1V0J - chains A and C; structure by X-ray diffraction, 2.25 A resolution.

== Chain A (and C) ==
Name: Udp-galactopyranose mutase
From: Mycobacterium tuberculosis
Notes: EC 5.4.99.9; chain C of this document is another copy of the same molecule, construct and numbering; everything in this record applies to it too
Reference sequence: O06934 (O06934); residue numbers follow UniProt; this construct covers 1-399
Amino-acid sequence (399 residues; numbered 1 to 399; the number before each row is that of its first residue):
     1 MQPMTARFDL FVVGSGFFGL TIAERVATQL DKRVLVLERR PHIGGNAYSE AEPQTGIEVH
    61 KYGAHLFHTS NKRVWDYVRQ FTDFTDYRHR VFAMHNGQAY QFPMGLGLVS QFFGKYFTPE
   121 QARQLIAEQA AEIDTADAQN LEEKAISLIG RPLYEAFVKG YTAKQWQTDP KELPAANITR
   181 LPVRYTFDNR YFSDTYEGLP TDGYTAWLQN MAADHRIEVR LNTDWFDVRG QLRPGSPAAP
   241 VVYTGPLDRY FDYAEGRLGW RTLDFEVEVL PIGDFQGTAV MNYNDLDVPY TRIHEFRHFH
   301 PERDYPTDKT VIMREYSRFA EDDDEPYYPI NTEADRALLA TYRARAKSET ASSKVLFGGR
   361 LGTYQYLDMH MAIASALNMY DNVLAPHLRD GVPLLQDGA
Unresolved in the structure: 1-3, 138-141, 396-399
Ligand contacts: FAD (flavin-adenine dinucleotide): Val13, Gly14, Ser15, Gly16, Phe17, Phe18, Gly19, Leu37, Glu38, Arg39, Arg40, Gly44, Gly45, Asn46, Ala47, Tyr62, Gly63, Ala64, His65, Leu66, Thr223, Asp224, Trp225, Phe226, Tyr243, Thr244, Gly245, Pro246, Leu263, Phe265, Tyr327, Tyr328, Gly359, Arg360, Leu361, Tyr366, Leu367, Asp368, Met369, His370, Ala372

== How chain A and chain C interact ==
Pairs across the interface (56; chain A residue first):
  Asp86(A) with Arg88(C), hydrogen bond (backbone-side chain)
  Arg88(A) with Asp86(C), hydrogen bond (side chain-backbone); Arg88(C)
  Arg90(A) with Arg90(C)
  Phe92(A) with Gln101(C); Phe187(C), hydrophobic
  Met94(A) with Tyr116(C), hydrophobic
  Gly97(A) with Lys115(C); Tyr116(C), hydrogen bond (backbone-backbone)
  Gln98(A) with Ser110(C); Gln111(C); Gly114(C); Lys115(C); Tyr116(C)
  Ala99(A) with Tyr116(C); Phe187(C), hydrophobic
  Gln101(A) with Phe92(C); Gln101(C)
  Ser110(A) with Gln98(C), hydrogen bond (backbone-side chain)
  Gln111(A) with Gln111(C)
  Gly114(A) with Gln98(C)
  Lys115(A) with Gly97(C); Gln98(C)
  Tyr116(A) with Met94(C), hydrophobic; Gly97(C), hydrogen bond (backbone-backbone); Gln98(C); Ala99(C); Phe275(C); Gln276(C)
  Thr118(A) with Phe275(C)
  Pro119(A) with Asp274(C); Phe275(C); Gln276(C); Gly277(C)
  Thr186(A) with Asp274(C); Gly277(C)
  Phe187(A) with Phe92(C), hydrophobic; Ala99(C), hydrophobic; Gln276(C); Gly277(C), hydrogen bond (backbone-backbone); Thr278(C); Met281(C), hydrophobic
  Asp274(A) with Pro119(C); Thr186(C)
  Phe275(A) with Tyr116(C); Thr118(C); Pro119(C)
  Gln276(A) with Tyr116(C); Pro119(C); Phe187(C)
  Gly277(A) with Pro119(C); Thr186(C); Phe187(C), hydrogen bond (backbone-backbone)
  Thr278(A) with Phe187(C)
  Met281(A) with Phe187(C), hydrophobic
  His298(A) with Thr186(C)
Other interface residues (no listed pair), chain A (28 interface residues in all): Leu106, Tyr185, Asp188
Other interface residues (no listed pair), chain C (29 interface residues in all): Leu106, Tyr185, Asp188, Asn189, His298

== Overview ==
28 residues of chain A and 29 residues of chain C are in contact, with 7 hydrogen bonds. Polar contacts
include Asp86(A)-Arg88(C), Ser110(A)-Gln98(C) and Gly97(A)-Tyr116(C). Chain A binds flavin-adenine
dinucleotide.
Chain A and chain C are both Udp-galactopyranose mutase (Mycobacterium tuberculosis); the structure,
Udp-galactopyranose mutase from Mycobacterium tuberculosis, was determined by X-ray diffraction together with
1WAM, 2BI7 and 2BI8 from the same study.
